PDB entry 9FYA | electron microscopy, 2.64 A resolution | chains A and C of the 6 polymer chains in the assembly

# Chain A (and C)
Name: Glycoprotein G1
Organism: Sabia virus
Notes: chain C of this document is another copy of the same molecule, construct and numbering; everything in this record applies to it too
Reference sequence: Q90037 (GLYC_SABVB); residues 59-254 here = UniProt positions 59-254
Amino-acid sequence (196 residues; numbered 59 to 254; the number before each row is that of its first residue):
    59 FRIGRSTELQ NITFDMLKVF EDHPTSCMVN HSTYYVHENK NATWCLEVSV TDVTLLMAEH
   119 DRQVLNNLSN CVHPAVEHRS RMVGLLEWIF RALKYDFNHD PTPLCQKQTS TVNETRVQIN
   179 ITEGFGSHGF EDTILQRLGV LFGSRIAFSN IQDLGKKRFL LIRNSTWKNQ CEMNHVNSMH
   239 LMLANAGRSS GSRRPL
Not modelled in the structure: 209-212, 251-254
Swiss-Prot annotation at these positions:
  - site: Leu254 (Cleavage)
  - glycosylation (N-linked (GlcNAc...) asparagine): Asn69, Asn88, Asn99, Asn125, Asn171, Asn178, Asn222
Disulfides: Cys85-Cys229, Cys129-Cys163
Covalently attached groups: N-acetylglucosamine (NAG) linked to Asn69, Asn88, Asn99, Asn125, Asn171, Asn178; glycan linked to Asn222
From the paper describing this entry:
  - self-association interface (contacts with another copy of this molecule); pairs are residue here / residue on that copy: Arg139-His186 (cation-pi contact), Arg149-Asp154 (salt bridge), Asp158-Arg246 (salt bridge), His157
  - mutagenesis - H157M: unchanged expression
  - mutagenesis - H157M: unchanged binding to Arenacept
  - post-translational modification sites: Asn88

# How chain A and chain C interact
Pairs across the interface - 20 pairs, chain A then chain C:
  Asp154(A) - Arg149(C)  salt bridge
  Asp154(A) - Arg246(C)
  Asn156(A) - Asn124(C)
  Asn156(A) - Phe155(C)
  His157(A) - Glu145(C)
  His157(A) - Phe148(C)
  His157(A) - Phe155(C)
  Asp158(A) - Arg246(C)  salt bridge
  Ser185(A) - Val141(C)
  Ser185(A) - Gly142(C)
  Ser185(A) - Glu145(C)  hydrogen bond
  His186(A) - Ser138(C)  hydrogen bond (backbone-backbone)
  His186(A) - Arg139(C)  hydrogen bond
  His186(A) - Ser250(C)
  Gly187(A) - Ser247(C)  hydrogen bond (backbone-side chain)
  Asp190(A) - Ser247(C)
  Thr191(A) - Gly245(C)
  Thr191(A) - Arg246(C)
  Thr191(A) - Ser247(C)  hydrogen bond
  Gln194(A) - Ser247(C)
Other interface residues (no listed pair), chain A (15 interface residues in all): Lys152, Phe155, Gly182, Gly184, Phe188
Other interface residues (no listed pair), chain C (15 interface residues in all): Glu96, Leu126

# In short
Chain A and chain C each contribute 15 residues to their interface, with 5 hydrogen bonds and 2 salt bridges.
Polar pairs include Asp154(A)-Arg149(C), Asp158(A)-Arg246(C) and Ser185(A)-Glu145(C). Covalently linked
N-acetylglucosamine: at Asn69(A), Asn88(A), Asn99(A), Asn125(A), Asn171(A) and Asn178(A). The paper reports
that H157M of chain A leaves expression unchanged; a modification site at Asn88(A).
Chain A and chain C are both Glycoprotein G1 (Sabia virus); the structure, Structure of the Sabia Virus spike
complex in a closed conformation, was determined by electron microscopy (same publication as 9FYE and 9FYG).
